PDB entry 4FCY | X-ray diffraction, 3.71 A resolution | chains B and C of the 5 polymer chains in the assembly

Chain B:
Molecule: Transposase
From: Enterobacteria phage Mu
Reference sequence: P07636 (TRA_BPMU); numbering as in UniProt (aligned over 77-605)
Amino-acid sequence (529 residues; each row starts with the number of its first residue):
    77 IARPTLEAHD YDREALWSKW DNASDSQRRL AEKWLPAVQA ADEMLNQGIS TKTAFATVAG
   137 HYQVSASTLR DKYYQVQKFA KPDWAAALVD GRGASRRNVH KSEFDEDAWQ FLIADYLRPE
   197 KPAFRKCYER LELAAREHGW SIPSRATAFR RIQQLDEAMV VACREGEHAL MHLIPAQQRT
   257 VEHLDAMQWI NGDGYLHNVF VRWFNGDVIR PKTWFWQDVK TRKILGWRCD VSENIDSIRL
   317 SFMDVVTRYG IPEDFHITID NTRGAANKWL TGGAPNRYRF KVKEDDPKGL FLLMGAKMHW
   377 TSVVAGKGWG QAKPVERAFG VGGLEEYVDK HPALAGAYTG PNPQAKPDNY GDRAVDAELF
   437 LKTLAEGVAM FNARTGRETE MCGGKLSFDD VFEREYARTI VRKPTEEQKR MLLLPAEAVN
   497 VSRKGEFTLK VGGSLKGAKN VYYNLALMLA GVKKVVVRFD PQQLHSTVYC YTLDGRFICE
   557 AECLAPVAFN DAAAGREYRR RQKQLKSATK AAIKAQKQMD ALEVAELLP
Unresolved in the structure: 77-87, 166-177, 243-257, 418-425, 561-567
Differences from the reference sequence: engineered mutation Leu521 (Met in P07636), Leu525 (Asn in P07636)
UniProt features mapped onto this chain:
  - DNA-binding region: His176 to Glu196 (H-T-H motif)
  - region: Arg575 to Lys579 (Involved in flaps endonuclease activity)
  - motif: Asp269 to Glu392 (DDE)
  - binding site (Mg(2+)): Asp269, Asp336, Glu392
  - mutagenesis: Asp269 (D269N: Complete loss of both the DNA cleavage and joining activities without bloing tetramer assembly; D269V: Loss of DNA-protein assembly), Asp294 (D294N: Almost complete loss of both the DNA cleavage and joining activities without bloing tetramer assembly), Gly348 (G348D: Loss of DNA-protein assembly), Glu392 (E392A: Complete loss of both the DNA cleavage and joining activities without bloing tetramer assembly ...), Asp550 (D550N: Almost no effect on both the DNA cleavage and joining activities without bloing tetramer assembly), Glu556 (E556Q: Almost no effect on both the DNA cleavage and joining activities without bloing tetramer assembly), Glu558 (E558Q: Almost no effect on both the DNA cleavage and joining activities without bloing tetramer assembly), Asp567 (D567N: Almost no effect on both the DNA cleavage and joining activities without bloing tetramer assembly), Glu573 (E573Q: Almost no effect on both the DNA cleavage and joining activities without bloing tetramer assembly), Arg575 to Lys579 (No effect on DNA-binding and flaps endonuclease activity; Almost complete loss of flaps endonuclease activity, DNA-binding and transpososome assembly), Arg576 to Lys579 (Partial loss of flaps endonuclease activity resulting in delayed flaps removal. Complete loss of DNA-binding), Asp596 (D596N: Almost no effect on both the DNA cleavage and joining activities without bloing tetramer assembly), 2 further mutagenesis entries in UniProt

Chain C:
Molecule: 68-nt DNA strand
Sequence (68 nucleotides; each row starts with the number of its first residue):
     2 GTTTTCGCAT TTATCGTGAA ACGCTTTCGC GTTTTTCGTG CGCCGCTTCA TCTGATGTGT
    62 TGTTGACG

Chain B / chain C interface:
Contacting residue pairs (17; chain B residue first):
  Ser100(B) - DT15(C)  phosphate contact
  Gln103(B) - DT15(C)  hydrogen bond to the phosphate
  Thr127(B) - DT4(C)  hydrogen bond to the phosphate
  Arg146(B) - DT5(C)  base contact
  Arg146(B) - DT6(C)  base contact
  Asp147(B) - DT6(C)  base contact
  Asp147(B) - DC7(C)  hydrogen bond to the base
  Asp147(B) - DG8(C)  base contact
  Tyr150(B) - DT5(C)  hydrogen bond to the phosphate
  Tyr150(B) - DT6(C)  phosphate contact
  Ser178(B) - DT18(C)  phosphate contact
  Arg201(B) - DA22(C)  base contact
  Pro219(B) - DG19(C)  phosphate contact
  Ser220(B) - DT18(C)  sugar contact
  Ser220(B) - DG19(C)  hydrogen bond to the phosphate
  Ala222(B) - DA20(C)  base contact
  Thr223(B) - DT18(C)  hydrogen bond to the phosphate
Interface residues without a listed pair, chain B (17 interface residues in all): Ser102, Phe180, Ile218, Arg221, Arg226
Interface residues without a listed pair, chain C (12 interface residues in all): DG17, DA21

In short:
17 residues of chain B face 12 of chain C across their interface, with 6 hydrogen bonds. Polar contacts
include Asp147(B)-DC7(C), Gln103(B)-DT15(C) and Thr127(B)-DT4(C). Curated annotation (UniProt) lists 3
Mg2+-binding residues and 17 mutagenesis sites on chain B.
Here chain B is Transposase (Enterobacteria phage Mu) and chain C is a 68-nt DNA strand. Entry 4FCY (Crystal
structure of the bacteriophage Mu transpososome) was determined by X-ray diffraction.
